Entry 2CYA (X-ray diffraction, 2.20 A resolution); this record covers chain A.

# Chain A
Name: Tyrosyl-tRNA synthetase
Source organism: Aeropyrum pernix
Notes: EC 6.1.1.1
UniProtKB: Q9YA64 (Q9YA64_AERPE); residues 1-364 here = UniProt positions 1-364
Chain sequence (364 residues; each row starts with the number of its first residue):
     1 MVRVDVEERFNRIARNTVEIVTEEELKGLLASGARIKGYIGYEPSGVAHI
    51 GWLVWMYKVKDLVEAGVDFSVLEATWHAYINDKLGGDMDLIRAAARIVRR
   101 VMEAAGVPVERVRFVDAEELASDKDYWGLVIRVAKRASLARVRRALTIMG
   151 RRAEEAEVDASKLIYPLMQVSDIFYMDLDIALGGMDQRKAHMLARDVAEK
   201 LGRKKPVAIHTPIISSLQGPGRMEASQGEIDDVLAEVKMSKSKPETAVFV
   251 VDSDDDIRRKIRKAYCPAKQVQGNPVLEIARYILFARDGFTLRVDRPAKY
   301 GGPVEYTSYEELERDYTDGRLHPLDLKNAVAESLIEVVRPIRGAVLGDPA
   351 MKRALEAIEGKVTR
Disordered / not traced: 1-3, 147-152, 221-236, 296-303, 362-364
Curated features (UniProtKB/Swiss-Prot):
  - motif: Lys-238 to Ser-242 ('KMSKS' region)
  - binding site (L-tyrosine): Tyr-39, Tyr-165, Gln-169, Asp-172, Gln-187
  - binding site (ATP): His-49, Trp-52, Lys-241

# In short
From UniProt: 5 L-tyrosine-binding residues and 3 ATP-binding residues.
Chain A is Tyrosyl-tRNA synthetase (Aeropyrum pernix); the structure, Crystal structure of tyrosyl-tRNA
synthetase from Aeropyrum pernix, was determined by X-ray diffraction together with 2CYB and 2CYC from the
same study.
